5CX2 - chains A and C of the 4 polymer chains in the assembly; structure by X-ray diffraction, 2.21 A resolution.

Chain A:
Molecule: Coronin
From: Leishmania donovani
Reference sequence: Q3T1U8 (Q3T1U8_LEIDO); residues 459-510 here = UniProt positions 459-510
Sequence (55 residues; row label = number of the first residue in the row):
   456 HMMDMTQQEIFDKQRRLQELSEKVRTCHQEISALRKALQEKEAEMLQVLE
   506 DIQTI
Modified positions: Mse457, Mse458, Mse460 (selenomethionine); Mse500 (selenomethionine; parent Met)
Differences from the reference sequence: expression tag (456-458)

Chain C:
Molecule: Coronin
From: Leishmania donovani
Reference sequence: Q3T1U8 (Q3T1U8_LEIDO); numbering as in UniProt (aligned over 461-510)
Sequence (50 residues; numbered 461 to 510; the number before each row is that of its first residue):
   461 TQQEIFDKQRRLQELSEKVRTCHQEISALRKALQEKEAEMLQVLEDIQTI
Modified positions: Mse500 (selenomethionine; parent Met)

Chain A / chain C interface:
Pairs across the interface - 4 pairs, chain A then chain C:
  Glu497(A) - Glu497(C)
  Mse500(A) - Mse500(C)
  Leu504(A) - Mse500(C)  hydrophobic
  Ile507(A) - Leu504(C)  hydrophobic
Also at the interface, not in a pair above, chain A (6 interface residues in all): Ile465, Lys468
Also at the interface, not in a pair above, chain C (8 interface residues in all): Gln462, Gln469, Leu493, Leu501, Ile507

Summary:
6 residues of chain A face 8 of chain C across their interface.
Chain A is Coronin and chain C is Coronin, both from Leishmania donovani; the structure, Structure of coiled
coil domain of Leishmania donovani coronin, was determined by X-ray diffraction.
